PDB entry 2BKC | X-ray diffraction, 2.30 A resolution | chains A and K of the 12 polymer chains in the assembly

[Chain A (and K)]
Molecule: Non-heme iron-containing ferritin
Organism: Listeria innocua
Notes: chain K of this document is another copy of the same molecule, construct and numbering; everything in this record applies to it too
UniProt: P80725 (FRI_LISIN); residue numbers follow UniProt; this construct covers 1-156
Chain sequence (156 residues; numbered 1 to 156; the number before each row is that of its first residue):
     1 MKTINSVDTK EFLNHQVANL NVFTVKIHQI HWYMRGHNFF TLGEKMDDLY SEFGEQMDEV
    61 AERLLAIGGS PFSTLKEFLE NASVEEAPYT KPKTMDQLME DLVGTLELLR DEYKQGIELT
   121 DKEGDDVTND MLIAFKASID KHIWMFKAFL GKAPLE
Disordered / not traced: 1-6
Sequence notes: engineered mutation Gly43 (His in P80725)
UniProt features mapped onto this chain:
  - binding site (Fe cation): His31, Asp58, Glu62
  - mutagenesis: His31 (H31G: Slight decrease in DNA protection and significant decrease in iron affinity. Retains only one third of wild-type DNA protection and loses iron binding ability; when associated with G-43)

[Chain A / chain K interface]
Contacting residue pairs (19):
  His37(A) - His37(K)  hydrogen bond
  Asn38(A) - His37(K)  hydrogen bond
  Thr41(A) - Phe40(K)
  Thr41(A) - Thr41(K)
  Lys45(A) - Phe40(K)
  Met95(A) - His37(K)
  Trp144(A) - Phe39(K)  hydrophobic
  Met145(A) - Phe39(K)  hydrophobic
  Met145(A) - Phe40(K)  hydrophobic
  Phe146(A) - Phe40(K)  hydrophobic
  Ala148(A) - Met34(K)
  Ala148(A) - Arg35(K)
  Ala148(A) - Gly36(K)  hydrogen bond (backbone-backbone)
  Ala148(A) - Phe39(K)  hydrophobic
  Phe149(A) - Gly36(K)
  Phe149(A) - His37(K)
  Phe149(A) - Phe40(K)  hydrophobic
  Lys152(A) - Arg35(K)
  Ala153(A) - Arg35(K)
Also at the interface, not in a pair above, chain A (14 interface residues in all): Leu42, Gly151
Also at the interface, not in a pair above, chain K (8 interface residues in all): Trp32

[In short]
The interface between chain A and chain K involves 14 residues on one side and 8 on the other; the contacts
include 3 hydrogen bonds. Polar contacts include His37(A)-His37(K), Asn38(A)-His37(K) and Ala148(A)-Gly36(K).
UniProt lists 3 Fe cation-binding residues and one mutagenesis site on chain A.
Chain A and chain K are both Non-heme iron-containing ferritin (Listeria innocua); the structure, The X-ray
structure of the H43G Listeria innocua Dps mutant, was determined by X-ray diffraction (same publication as
2BK6 and 2BJY).
